8AC5 - chains L and M of the 20 polymer chains in the assembly; structure by electron microscopy, 3.10 A resolution.

# Chain L
Protein: YALI0A14806p
Organism: Yarrowia lipolytica
Reference sequence: Q6CGY9 (Q6CGY9_YARLI); residues 1-474 here = UniProt positions 1-474
Sequence (474 residues; row label = number of the first residue in the row):
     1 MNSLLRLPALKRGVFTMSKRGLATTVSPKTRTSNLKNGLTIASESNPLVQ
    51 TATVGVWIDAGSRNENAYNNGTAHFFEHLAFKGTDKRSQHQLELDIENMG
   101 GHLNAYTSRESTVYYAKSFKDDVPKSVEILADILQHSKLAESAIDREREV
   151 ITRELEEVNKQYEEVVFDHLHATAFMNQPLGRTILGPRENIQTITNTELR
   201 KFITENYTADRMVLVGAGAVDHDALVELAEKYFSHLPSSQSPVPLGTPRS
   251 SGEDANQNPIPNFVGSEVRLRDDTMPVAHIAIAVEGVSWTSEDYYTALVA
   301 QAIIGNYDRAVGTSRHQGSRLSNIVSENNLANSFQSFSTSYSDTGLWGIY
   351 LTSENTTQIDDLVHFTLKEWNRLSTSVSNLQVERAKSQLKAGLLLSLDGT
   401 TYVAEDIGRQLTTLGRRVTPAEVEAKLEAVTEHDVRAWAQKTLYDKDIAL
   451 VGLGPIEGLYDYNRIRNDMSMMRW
Not modelled in the structure: 1-25, 249-259
Ligand contacts:
  - 1,2-diacyl-sn-glycero-3-phosphocholine (PC1): D445, S470, M472
  - 1,2-dimyristoyl-sn-glycero-3-phosphate (XP4): R372, S376, R473

# Chain M
Protein: Cytochrome b-c1 complex subunit 2, mitochondrial
Organism: Yarrowia lipolytica
Reference sequence: Q6C2E3 (QCR2_YARLI); residues 1-417 here = UniProt positions 1-417
Sequence (417 residues; row label = number of the first residue in the row):
     1 MTRGVPRLAVAARHFSTAEAAGVKVAAQDGQSPISDLSVVLRGGSRYATV
    51 PGVSHILEKFAFQNTVPKSALRFVRELELFGGKLYTHTTREHIVLRTQFL
   101 KQDLPYFVDAFANVLKETKFQQFELTERVAPVAELDLLKRESDPAFTALE
   151 AAHEVAFRTGLGNSVYAQGYSPVTLEDVKEFARQVYAKQNVAVVGNNVVP
   201 ADLQQLVGTAFADLQEGSKVTQAGTTTLHGGEARVRTSTGNALTIALPIA
   251 EPKPVYHALASFLGGPASMPWSVGASPLAQATVGTHTSVKATYHNYGDAG
   301 LFAITIKGDSPAEISQVAHKAVQALKDTGAEVTEEQAARAYAKSKFAAAE
   351 AFENPDSSASVIGMELLSGVSRIAPENVQKFTPAELSEAAAQLSASAKPV
   401 VAAVGQVHALPFADELF
Not modelled in the structure: 1-14, 417

# How chain L and chain M interact
Contacting residue pairs (77; chain L residue first):
  V26(L) - Q31(M)
  S27(L) - Q31(M)
  P28(L) - Q31(M)
  L48(L) - Q28(M)
  L48(L) - D29(M)
  V49(L) - E353(M)
  Q50(L) - E353(M)
  Q50(L) - P375(M)
  Q50(L) - E376(M)
  T51(L) - F346(M)
  T51(L) - A349(M)
  T51(L) - E353(M)
  E77(L) - W271(M)
  H78(L) - W271(M)
  F81(L) - M269(M)
  F81(L) - P270(M)
  K82(L) - W271(M)  hydrogen bond (side chain-backbone)
  E93(L) - S272(M)
  E93(L) - V273(M)
  L94(L) - E335(M)
  L94(L) - R339(M)
  I96(L) - S268(M)
  I96(L) - M269(M)  hydrophobic
  E97(L) - S268(M)  hydrogen bond
  E97(L) - A275(M)  hydrogen bond (side chain-backbone)
  E97(L) - R339(M)
  E97(L) - K343(M)  salt bridge
  N98(L) - E335(M)  hydrogen bond
  N98(L) - R339(M)
  N98(L) - A342(M)
  M99(L) - A342(M)
  G100(L) - A342(M)
  G100(L) - K343(M)
  G100(L) - F346(M)
  G101(L) - S268(M)
  G101(L) - F346(M)
  H102(L) - S268(M)
  H102(L) - F346(M)
  L103(L) - S268(M)  hydrogen bond (backbone-backbone)
  L103(L) - M269(M)
  L103(L) - P270(M)
  N104(L) - P270(M)
  A105(L) - P270(M)
  K117(L) - F346(M)
  S118(L) - F346(M)
  F119(L) - A349(M)  hydrophobic
  R153(L) - H286(M)
  E154(L) - W271(M)
  A310(L) - V132(M)
  A310(L) - L135(M)  hydrophobic
  T313(L) - V74(M)
  T313(L) - L84(M)
  R315(L) - E127(M)
  H316(L) - A70(M)
  H316(L) - L71(M)
  H316(L) - V74(M)
  H316(L) - R75(M)  hydrogen bond (backbone-side chain)
  H316(L) - R128(M)
  Q317(L) - R75(M)
  Q317(L) - E78(M)
  G318(L) - R75(M)
  G318(L) - E78(M)  hydrogen bond (backbone-side chain)
  R384(L) - L79(M)
  S387(L) - L79(M)
  Q388(L) - E78(M)
  K390(L) - L100(M)
  A391(L) - F80(M)
  A391(L) - G81(M)
  A391(L) - L100(M)  hydrophobic
  L394(L) - P33(M)  hydrophobic
  L395(L) - I34(M)  hydrophobic
  L395(L) - G81(M)
  L395(L) - K83(M)
  L395(L) - Q98(M)
  L397(L) - I34(M)
  D398(L) - I34(M)
  D398(L) - Q98(M)  hydrogen bond
Interface residues without a listed pair, chain L (49 interface residues in all): H74, L92, E147, R309, G312, N323
Interface residues without a listed pair, chain M (46 interface residues in all): G30, S32, F99, P266, G274, S276, Q280, K345

# Summary
The interface between chain L and chain M involves 49 residues on one side and 46 on the other; the contacts
include 8 hydrogen bonds and 1 salt bridge. Among the polar pairs are E97(L)-K343(M), K82(L)-W271(M) and
E97(L)-S268(M). Ligands of chain L: 1,2-dimyristoyl-sn-glycero-3-phosphate and
1,2-diacyl-sn-glycero-3-phosphocholine.
Chain L is YALI0A14806p and chain M is Cytochrome b-c1 complex subunit 2, mitochondrial, both from Yarrowia
lipolytica; the structure, Complex III2 from Yarrowia lipolytica, with decylubiquinol, oxidised, b-position,
was determined by electron microscopy (same publication as 8AB6, 8AB7, 8AB8, 8AB9, 8ABA, 8ABB and 11 further
entries).
